Entry 7ANE (electron microscopy, 3.90 A resolution); this record covers chains B and 1 of the 124 polymer chains in the assembly.

# Chain B
Protein: uL4m
From: Leishmania major
UniProtKB: Q4QGU6 (Q4QGU6_LEIMA); residue numbers follow UniProt; this construct covers 2-436
Sequence (435 residues; numbered 2 to 436; the number before each row is that of its first residue):
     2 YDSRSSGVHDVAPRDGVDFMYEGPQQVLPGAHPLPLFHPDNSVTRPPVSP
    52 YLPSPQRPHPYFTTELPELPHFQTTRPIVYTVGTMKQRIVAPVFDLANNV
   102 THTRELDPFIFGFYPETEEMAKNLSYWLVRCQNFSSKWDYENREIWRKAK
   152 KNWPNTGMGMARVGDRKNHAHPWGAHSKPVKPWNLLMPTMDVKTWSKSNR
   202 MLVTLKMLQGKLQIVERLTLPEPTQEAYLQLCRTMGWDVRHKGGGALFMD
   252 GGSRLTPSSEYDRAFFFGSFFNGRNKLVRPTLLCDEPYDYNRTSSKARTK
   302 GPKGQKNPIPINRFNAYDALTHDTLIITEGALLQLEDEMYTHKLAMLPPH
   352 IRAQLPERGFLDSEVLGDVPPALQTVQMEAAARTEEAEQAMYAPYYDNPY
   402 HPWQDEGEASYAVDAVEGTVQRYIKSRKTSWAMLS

# Chain 1
Molecule: Large ribosomal RNA
From: Leishmania major
Sequence (18998 nucleotides; numbered -1268 to 17728 plus 4 insertion-coded residues; 3 numbers in that range are skipped by the numbering (no residue carries them; nothing is unmodelled there); the number before each row is that of its first residue; a row labelled like 857A-857D holds insertion residues (857A, then the next letters in order); numbers below 1 keep their minus sign (U-1268 is residue -1268)):
 -1268 UUUCAAAAAUUGACUAAUUUUGAUAUUGUUUUGGCUCUGGACUAAUUAAU
 -1218 UCUCCUUUAAUUUUAUUAUCUAAAAUUUGCAUACUUACAUAUUAAAGUAG
 -1168 UUAGUUUAGAUAUGAAAAUUAGUUAGAUUUCCAUUUGAAUUAGUUAUGUU
 -1118 AAAUAUAGAAUUAGUUAGGGUUGAUAAUGAAAUCAAUUAAGUUUAUAUAU
 -1068 AAAGUUAGUUAGUCAAUAUGAAUUUUUUUGCAAACAUUUCCGGUUGACUU
 -1018 CAUGUGAUUACACGUACUCCGUUUUGUUUUUAUGUGUCAUGAUUUGCAUU
  -968 GAUUUUUUCGCAACCACACCAUAAAUCUAAUAUACUCAACAGCACCUACC
  -918 AAGAGUUAAAAAUGAAAUUAAAUAAAAAUAAAAAAUAAAAUAAAAAUAAA
  -868 AUAAAAAUAAAUUUAAAAAUAAAAAUAAGUUUAAAAAAUAAAUUAAAAUA
  -818 AAAAAUUAUAAAAUGGAAAUUGAAAAAUAAAUUACAAAUAAAAGAUUAAA
  -768 UUUGAAUUAAUUACAGAAAUUAGACACAACACGCCCGAUCGAUUUCAUGC
  -718 AUACACUUUUACUUCGUUUUCGGUUUACGUUUUGUUGUUUGUAUUGGCUC
  -668 GAUGGAUGAAUAUAAAAAGCUUAAAUACAAAAUUUCCAACAAUUGGAUAA
  -618 GCAAGAGUUAAAAAAUGAAAUUAAAUAAAAAUAAAAAAUAAAAUAAAAUA
  -568 AAAUUAAAAUAAAAUAAAAAAUAAAAAAUUAAAAAUAAAAUUAAAAUAAA
  -518 AAGUUAGAAAAUAAAAAAUUUAAAAAAUAUAAUUUGAAAAAUAAAUUACA
  -468 AAUAAAAGAUUAAAUUUGAAUUAAUUGCAGACACUAGACACACAUUUCCG
  -418 AUCGAUUUCACGUAUACAUUUGUACUUCGUUUUUGGUUUAUGUUUUGUUG
  -368 UUUGCACUGAUCGAGCAAAAUUUUUAUUUUAUAUAUAAUUUAAACUUUUG
  -318 UUGUUGUUUGUUAGUAAGCAAAAAUAUUUAUGUCAUUUUAAUAUUAUUUA
  -268 UGUACUUACUAUUAUUUUGAUAAAUUUUAACUUUAAAUAGCAUAAAAACU
  -218 ACAAUCAAUAAAGCAUAAAAAAAUUUAUUUAUGAUUAUAUUAAUAUAAAA
  -168 UGACCUAAUAUAAUGAAAAUACUUUAGUGUUAAGUUAUUUGUUUUAUUAU
  -118 GAAAUAAGUUGCACUAUUUAUUGAAUUAAUAAAGAAAGAAUAGAAAUAAA
   -68 UAAGUUAUAAUAUCUUUAAUUUAUUUAUAAUUUCUUUGCAUUUGUAUUUA
   -18 GUGUGAGUUUACAUUUAAUUUUAUAUUAUUUUAGUGUUAGUAUAUAUUUA
    32 AAUUUAAUCAAAGUUAUUAUUAAAUAAUAUUGAUUUUGGAUGAAUUUAAU
    82 UUUUAAUUAUAUUUUUGAAUUUUAAUUUUAUUAUUUUGAUUUAAUAUUUU
   132 UAAAAUAUUAUAUAUUUUAGAUUUAAAUUUGUUGUUUUAUAUUUAGUUUA
   182 AUGUUUAUAAAUUGAUAAUUAAUUUGUUUUAUUUUAAAGUUUUUAUGAAC
   232 UGUGAUUUAUAGUUUAUUAUUUUUAGUUUAAUGUUUAAAUAUUUAACUAG
   282 UGAUGGCACAGUUGUUCUAUAUGUACCUAUAAAAAAUAGUAAAAUUAUUU
   332 UAAUUAAAUUAAUAAAUAAUUAUUAAACUAAUUUUAUAUUAAUAUUAUGA
   382 AAAAUUUAAAAAUUAAUUUUUUUUUCUAAUUUUUAUAUAUUGAAGUAAUA
   432 UGUAUUGAAUUGAAUAUUAAAAAUACAAAUUUAAUUUGUAAUUAAUAAAU
   482 AUAUUUUAUUUUAAUAGAUGUUUAAUGUUAAUUAAUUUAUUAUUUUAAUA
   532 UUUAAUAUUUGUUUAUACAAAAGUAACUUUUUUUGAAUAUAAAGAAUUAU
   582 UAUUAUAAAUAUUAUUUUAAAAAUAUAAAAAUAUUGUUAAUAAAAUUAUC
   632 AAGUUUCAAAAGCGUUUAUUAAAUGCGUCGGUCUAAGUAUUAUAUUUAAG
   682 AUUAUUCUUGUAUAUAGAUUUUUAUUUUAAUAAUUCUACAUAAUUAAAAA
   732 UUAACCUCAAAUUAUAUUUAUUAGUAGCAUAGUAAUUUAUUAACUGAUUA
   782 UUAAAGCGUUCCAUAGAAAAUUUUAAAAUUAUAACAAUCUAAAUAAAUAA
   832 UAAAUUAAAAUAAAAAUUUUAAAAAA
857A-857D AAUU
   861 AAAAAAUUAAAAUAGGGCAAGUCCUACUCUCCUUUACAAAGAGAACGUUU
   911 AUAUGUAAUUGUAUGUUUGAUUGGGGCAAUACUAUAUCUAUUUAUAUAGA
   961 AAAAGAACUAUAUUUAUUGAAAUAAUAAAAGGUUCGAGCAGGUUAACAAG
  1011 CAUUAAUACUAAAUGUGUUUCAUCGUCUACUUAUUGCUAAAUUAUAAUUG
  1061 AUUGUUCAUCAAAAAAGCAAUUCGUUAGUUGGGUUAAAAUCGUUGUAAAG
  1111 CAGAUUUGUUUAUAUAUUUAAUUUUUGUAUAUAGUUAAAAAUUAAUAUUA
  1161 GUACGCAAGGAUUCAUUAUUUGUAAUUUAAAUAUAUUAAAUGUUAUUUUA
  1211 UUAAAUAAAAUAAAAUAAGUCAAUUGUUAUUAUUCAUAUUAAUUUUUUUA
  1261 AAAGUUUUUUAAUUUUAUAUUAGUUUAUUUGUUUAAAAAGUAUCUAAUUA
  1311 AUUCAUUAUUUAGGAAUAGUUAAUAAUAAUUUAUAAUUCUGAUUAGAUUU
  1361 GUUUGUUAAUGCUAUUAAAGGGGUGUGGAAAAAGUGUUAAAUUUUUGAUA
  1411 UAUUUAAAUAAUAAAUAAAAUAUAACUUAUUAGUCAGAAAUGGAUGCCAG
  1461 CCGUUGCGGUAAUUUCUAUGCUUUUAAAUAUUAUACAUUUAUUUUAUAAA
  1511 UUUGUUACUAUAUAUUUUUAGUCAAUAAAACUAAUAAUUAUUUUUAUUUG
  1561 UUUUUAAACACCGUUUGGUAUAUGCAAAUAAAAAAUGACAUUAAUUAUUA
  1611 AUUAUAUUAUAUUAUAUUUAUUCAUUUAAGUCAACAAUAUCUAUUUACUG
  1661 UUUUUGACAACAUGAUAAGGAUUAUAAAUGGUAUUGCAAAUUUUAUAAUC
  1711 AAAACUAAUUUAUUAUAUUAAAUUAGCAUGUUUAGAUAAAACAAUAAAUU
  1761 UAGAAGGUAUUGUUGCCCACCAUUCUUUGUAAUAAAGACAACGUGCAGUA
  1811 AUUAAUGUAUUUAUAAAAAUAUAUUUUUUUUUUUUAAAUUUUCGUUGCCU
  1861 UUUUUAUUAUUUAGAAAAUUUAUGAAUUUAUACAAAUCAAUAAUGAAAAU
  1911 UAUAGUAUUAUUAUUUAUGAGGAGAAUUUUCGGAAGGAGGGAUUUUCGGA
  1961 CCAGGAAUGUCCAGAGAGGUUUCGGGCAUCAGCGAUUGAUUUUGGGAGAA
  2011 CGGAGCCGCCGAGUGAAAUUUGCCCAGAGCAGAGUCGGGAGAAGAGUGGA
  2061 UCGACCGAAGAAAAGACCGUUUUUCGGAAGGGGAGCAGGUCCAACCGAUU
  2111 UUUUUGCCAACUUGCACAGGAGGGAGCCAGAAGCGCACUCAAAGUUAGUU
  2161 UUGGGAGAUUUGAAGGGAGAAAUUUCCGAGUUUAUUCAUAUAUUUUUUAG
  2211 UUUGUGUUAGCAAAUUUUGAAAUACAACUUUUUUGCAAAUUGGAAGAAAA
  2261 CCUCCCAAAUGUAGCUUCCCAAUCUUCCUCUCUAAUCCAUUCCCAACGGU
  2311 CUUUCCCCCAUCAUCCUCAGAUGUCUCUUCCCCCCCAAAAAAUCCUAAAA
  2361 AUCCAAGUUCAUCUCGCUCUCUCUCCCCUCAAUUUCCUUAAAAACUCGCU
  2411 UCCUAAACUUAUCCCGAAAACCCCGCUCUUCUUCCCUCUAAAUCUUUAUC
  2461 UCCUCCCCUCCAAAUCUCCCUCAAAUCUCUCCUCUCUUCUCCCGAAACUU
  2511 UAAUCUUUUUAUUUUAUAAAUAAAUUUGGUAUUUAAAAUAUUAUAAUUAA
  2561 AUAUUCUAAAUUAUUUAAUAAUAUUAGAAAUGAAUACUUUAUUAAAAUAA
  2611 UAUUAAUGUGUAAUAUAUUUAAUCAUAUUAGAAUUCCGUUUAAAUUGAAA
  2661 UAUAUUGAAUUGUAAUUAUCAAUACAAUAUAAGUUAUUAAAUAAUAAUUU
  2711 AAUUUUAUAUGUUUUAUAAUUGUAAUUAUUUAGUUUUGAAAGUUUAUAUA
  2761 UAAACAAGAUAUAACCUUUUUAUUUUUUAAUACAAUUUUAAAUGAAAUUU
  2811 AUGAUUUAUUAUUAUUAAAUAUUACUGGCAGACUACAUGAAAAAUAUAAA
  2861 AAGGCAUUUGUAUAGGUUUACUUUUGGACCUCAACAUCCUGCAGCUCAUG
  2911 GCGUUUUAUGUUGUUUAUUAUAUCUUUCUGGAGAAUAUAUAGUUUAUAUU
  2961 GAUGUAAUAAUUGGUUAUUUGCAUCGUGGUACAGAAAAGUUAUGUGAAUA
  3011 UAAAACUGUAGAACAGUGUUUACCGAUGAAGACUGGAUUAUGUGAGUGUC
  3061 GUUUGCAACGAGCAUUUACUGUCAUUGUGUUUUGAGUAUAUGUUGAGGUG
  3111 UUGUCUUGCUAUUCGCUGUGCAUUUAUGCGUUUAUUAAUGUGUGAGUUUA
  3161 CGCGUUGUUUCAAUGGACUUCUUUGUUGCUCUUGUAUGGUUAUGGAUAUA
  3211 GGAUCAUUGUCGCCAAUGCUUUGAUCGUUUGAAGAACGUGAUAAGUUGAU
  3261 GACUUUUUUUGAUUUGUGUUGUGGUUGUAGAAUGCAUUUAGCAUUUAUGU
  3311 GCUUAUUAGGUUUACUUGAUGAUUUUGUAUUUGGGUUUAUAGAUUUUUUA
  3361 UUGAUGUUGUGUAUAUCAUGUUUAUUUGUUUUAGAUUUAUAUGAUUUGCU
  3411 UUUUAUUGGAAAUAGACUUUUAUAUUUGCGUUUGCGCGGGUUAGCAUUUU
  3461 UUGAUGUUUUUGAUUUAUGUUUUAAUAGUAUAAGUGGUUGUUUGUCUAGA
  3511 UCGUUGGGUAUGGUAUGAGAUGUUAGAUUAUAUAGUUGUUACGAAUUAUA
  3561 UUUUAUGUUAGUUUUUGAUUAUUGUUUUUGUUAUUUAGGUGAUGCAUUUG
  3611 AUAGACUUUUUUUGCGACUUUUUGAUAUGCGUAUGAGUAUACUUCUAUGU
  3661 AAACAAUGCUUUUUUGUAGGUUUUUUUGUCUUUGGAUUUGUGUGUUUAUU
  3711 UGAUUAUAUGUAUGUUGAUGUAACUAUAGAAACUAUAAUUAGUUUAUUUU
  3761 AUAGUUUAUGAUGUUGCAUAUUACCAGGAUGUUCAUUUGCUAAUGUUGAA
  3811 CAUCCUAAAGGCGAAUACAGUAUUUUUUUAUGUUUUUUAUAUGGAUUUAU
  3861 AUCACGUUUACGUAUACGUUGUGCAGAUUUUGUGCAUAUUUGUUUAUUAG
  3911 AUGUGAUGAUGCGAGGGUUUAUGUUGCACGACUUAGUAGCAGUUAUUGGU
  3961 AAUGUUGAUGUUGUUUUUGGUUCUGUAGAUCGAUAAGCUAUUUAUUUAUA
  4011 UACAAAAAUGAAAGAUGAAUCUAAAAAUUGGUGCGGAGGGGUUUGAUUUU
  4061 UGUUGGGGUUCUGUCUUACCUGCUAUUUGUAUAGUUUAUUUAACUUUUUG
  4111 UUUAUGUGGAUUAUUUUGUAUUAUGUUUGGUAGUUUUGUUUUUAUUGAUU
  4161 AUUGUUUUAUUUGUUUUUUUUCUUGUCUUGUAUUUUGUUUAGUAUGCUUG
  4211 UUGUGCGAUUUAUUUGUAGAUUCAUUACGGGGUUUGUUUGAUGUUUGUUG
  4261 UUUUAUACGUUGUAUUCAAUAUUGUUUUGUAUGGUUUAUAAUUAGUGAAU
  4311 UACUUCUUUUUUUAUCUUUAUUUUAUGUAGUUUUCAGUUUAGUUUUAUUU
  4361 GUGAGUGUUGAAUUUGCAUUUGUAUUUGUUAUGCCUAUUAUGUUUAGUUG
  4411 UUUAAUUUGUGAUUUUGGUUUUGUAUUUUAUUGAUAUUUUAUUGAUAUUU
  4461 UUAAUUUAUUAAUUAAUACAUUUUUAUUAUUUGUAAGUGGUUUAUUUGUU
  4511 AAUUUUGUUUUAUUUUUAUUUUGAUUUCGUUUUUUUUUAUGUGUUUUAUU
  4561 UAUGUUAUGAGUCGGUAUAUUAUUUGGCUUUUUGUUUAUGUGAAAUCAAG
  4611 UUUGAGAGUUUUCAUUAUUAUUUGUGACUUGUAGUUGUGGCGUAUUUGGA
  4661 UCAAUACUUUUUUUAAUCGAUUUAUUGCAUUUUAGUCAUGUCUUUUUAGG
  4711 UAUAUUUUUGUUAUUUUUAUGUUUUAGUCGUUGUUUUAAUUUUUUAUGUA
  4761 UGGAUACACGUUUUGUAUUUCUAUAUGUAGUGUGCCUAUAUUGGCAUUUU
  4811 GUUGAUUGCGUUUGAUUUUUUUUAUUACGAUUUGUAUAUUUUGAUGUUUU
  4861 AAGUGUGGUUUACUUAUAUGCAUAAAGGCUCAAUUUUGAAUUUUUAAAUU
  4911 UUAUUCUAAAAAGCGGAGAGGAAAGAAAAGGCUUUUAACUUCAGGUUGUU
  4961 UAUUGCGUAUUUAUGGUGUGGGUUUUAGUUUAGGUUUUUUUAUUUGUAUG
  5011 CAGAUAAUUUGUGGUGUGUGUUUAGCAUGAUUAUUUUUUAGUUGUUUUAU
  5061 AUGUACUAAUUGAUAUUUUGUUUUAUUUUUGUGAGAUUUUGAUUUGGGAU
  5111 UUGUAAUACGAAGCACACAUAUUUGUUUUACAUCGUUGUUAUUUUUUCUU
  5161 CUUUAUGUUCAUAUAUUUAAGUGUAUAGUAUUAAUAAUUUUAUUUGAUAC
  5211 ACAUAUUUUAGUAUGGGUGGUAGGUUUUGUGAUAUAUAUAUUUAUAGUAA
  5261 UAAUAGGUUUUAUUGGCUAUGUUUUACCAUGUACAAUGAUGUCGUAUUGG
  5311 GGUUUAACAGUGUUCAGUAACAUUUUAGCAACUGUCCCAGUUAUUGGUAC
  5361 UUGACUUUGUUAUUGAAUAUGAGGUAGUGAGUAUAUUAAUGAUUUUACAU
  5411 UGUUAAAAUUACAUGUGUUGCAUGUGCUAUUACCUUUUGUAUUAAUACUU
  5461 GUAAUAUUUAUGCAUUUGUUUUGUUUACAUUAUUUUAUGAGUUCAGAUGG
  5511 UUUUUGUGAUCGAUUUGCAUUUUAUUGCGAACGUUUAUGUUUUUGUAUGU
  5561 GAUUUUAUUUACGAGAUAUGUUUUUGGCUUUUUUGAUAUUAUUUUUUGUA
  5611 AUUUAUUUUAUUUUUAUAAAUUGAUAUUUUGUUUUUCAUGAAGAAUCUUG
  5661 AGUUAUAGUUGAUACAUUAAAAACAUCUGAUAAGAUUCUUCCUGAGUGAU
  5711 UUUUUUUAUUUUUAUUUGGUUUUUUAAAAGCUGUACCAGAUAAAUUUACU
  5761 GGUUUAUUAUUAAUGGUUAUUUUAUUAUUUUCCUUAUUUUUGUUUAUAUU
  5811 AAAUUGCAUAUUAUGAUUUGUUUAUUGUAGAAGUUCAUUGUUGUGAUUUA
  5861 CAUAUUCAUUAGUUUUAUUUUAUAGUAUAUUUAUGAGUGGUUUUUUAGCA
  5911 CUGUAUGUUAUAUUAGCAUAUCCUAUAUGAAUGGAAUUACAAUUUUGAGU
  5961 GUUGCUUUUGUUUAUGUUAGUUGUAUGUAGAUUAGAUUAAAAAUUUAUAU
  6011 AUUUUUUAUUAAGCGUUAAUAUAUUAAAUUUUAUUUAGAAUAGUAUUAAU
  6061 AAUCAAAGGGUUGGAAGAAAUUUGCGAAAGAAAGGGAUCUUAGAAAGGAA
  6111 AUUUUAGUUUAAGACCGAGAAGGGGAGAAGGGAGAGAGAGAUUCGUGUUA
  6161 UUUAAUUUUUAUGGAUUAAUUGCGUAUUACUGUAUAACAUAUUUAAAUGU
  6211 CUAUAUUUUAUUUUGUAUUGUAUUUAUGUAUUAUAUGGCUUUUUUAUUUU
  6261 GUUUUUGCAUUUUAUUAGAUUUUAUAUUAUUUGGAAGUCUUUUAGUAGGA
  6311 GAUGCGUUUAUGGAUGUUUUUUUUUUACGUUAUCUAUUAUGCUUUUUGGA
  6361 GUGUUUUUCAUUAUUAUGUAGAUGUAUAUCUACUUUUUUACGAAUGUUUU
  6411 GUAAUCUUUUGUCUUCGCAUUUUUUGAUGCUUAUGUUUUGUGAUUUUGUA
  6461 UAUUUUUUUAUUGUAUUUCUAUUAUUUUUUUUAAUGUGUGAUAUUAUUUA
  6511 UUUUAUGAUAUUUUCAUUCGCCAUGCUAUUUUGCAUAAUAUUUUAUUUAU
  6561 UUUUAUAUGCAUUAGAUAUGUUUUGCGCAUUAUUACAAAUAUUUAUAUUU
  6611 UGUAAUAUGAUAAUGCAAUUAAUCAUGGAUUUUUUAUUGUUAUUAAUUUU
  6661 UCAUUAAUUUAUAGAAUUAAAUCGAAUAAGUUAAUUAUAUCAAAAAAUAG
  6711 UAUAAAUAUACUACAACUUAAUAUAAAAAAUAGGUUUGAAAAUCGCACAG
  6761 UAUGUAAUCGUACAACUCAGAAUCCUAUAAAUUGAUAAGAAAAUAUAAAG
  6811 AUGUUAAUUAUUAGUCUAAAAUAAAAAAUAUAAAUAAUAACCAACCAUAU
  6861 UAUUGAAAAGAAAAUAAUACAAAUUCCCAUAUAACUUAAGUGAAGUAGUA
  6911 AACAAAAUACUUUUAAAAAAAAACCAAAUACUAUUGGAAUAGCACCAAUA
  6961 CAUAAAAAAAUACUUGCUAAUAAUACACUAAUUAAUAAAUUAUUAAAAAA
  7011 GCUAAAAAAAAUAAAGUUAAUUAAAAAAUAAUUUUCAUUAUAUUUAAUAU
  7061 CGAACAUAUUAUAUACUAUAAAAAAAUAAUAUAAAAUUAUUAAUAUAAUC
  7111 AGACUUAAUGAGUAAAUUAAAUGAAAAUUUAGAUACAUAUAAAAGAUGUA
  7161 AUUUUUAUUAGAAAUAAAUAUUAAAAAUAAAAAACUAAAAUUAUUAACGC
  7211 UAAGUACAAAUAAAAGACUUACAAUUGCAAAACUAUUUAAUCCAAUUAAC
  7261 ACGCAUGUAAUGCAUUGUAUUAUAAUAAGUUUUAUAAAUAUUAUAUAAAA
  7311 GUAAAUAAAGCAAAUAAGCAAAAUAAUAAGUAUAAAGCAAAAUAAGACAU
  7361 AAAAUGUUAGCAUGUAGAUAAAUAUAAACACUCCAAGCCGAAUGUAUAAU
  7411 UGUUCUAAAAAUAAAAUCAAUAUUGCAAUAUAUAAUUUAAAUAAUAUAAG
  7461 UAAUAUAUAAAAUAAGCAUAAUAUACCUAAUCAUUCUUCAUCAAAUAUUA
  7511 GAAAACAAAAAUCACAGAGAUAAAAACAGUAAUUUAGUAACAUAUAAUAU
  7561 AGCAAGACAAAUAAUAAUAUAAAGUUUAUUAAAUUUAUCAUAUAAUAAUA
  7611 UCAUAAUAUUAGUAUUUUAUAACCGAAUCUACUUGAUAUUAAUAUAAGAA
  7661 AAAGUAAUAAGCUAAAUAAUUCAAAUAGUAUUGAAAUAAAAAGUAUAUGU
  7711 AUUACAUUUAAAAACAUAAAAAUUAUUAUAUAUUGUAUAAUUAUUAUCAU
  7761 GAAUACGAAUCUAGUAUCAAAGUUUAAAAAACAAAAAAGAAAAAAAAAGC
  7811 AAAAUAAAAAAAGUAGUAAAAAGAUAAAGCAUAUAUAUGAGUCUAAAAUU
  7861 GUUAGUAUUAUUAUGUUAAUAAUUACAAUUCAUAUUAAAUCAAAUGAUAA
  7911 AUAAAAAAGUGAAUUAUAAUCACAUAAGAUAAUAAAACUAUAAAGUAAUA
  7961 AAAAUAAUAUUAUAUGUAUUAAGUAUAGAAACAGAAGGAUUUCGAAAGGA
  8011 GAGGACAGUUUAAGGAUUUUGAGGAGAAAUUUCGAGGGGAAAGGGGGGAA
  8061 CCAGAAGAACAUAGAAGUCAGUUUUCGAUAUUAAAAUAAUAUAGCAAUUA
  8111 UUUUUGUAGUGAACAGUCAAAUAAAAGUAAGAACGCACAUGUAGAAUAAA
  8161 AAAAUAAGUAUAAAUGCUUGCGCUGUUGUAAUUUUUAGUCUAUAACCAAU
  8211 UACCCUUGGAUAAAAAAACCCAAUAAUUAAGAUAAUUAUAGCUUUAAAAC
  8261 AUAUAAAUAAGCCCCCAAAACAGAGACUGGCUAAUAAUAAUGUUGUCAGU
  8311 AACACAUGAUUUAUUUCAAGAACGGAAUAUAAUAUAAAAAAGAAUCCUGA
  8361 UAGUUCUGUAAUCAACCCAGCGACUAAUUCACUUUCACAUUCCAUAUAGU
  8411 CGAAUGGUAGUUUUAAUCCGUCUAGAAGCAUACUUAUUCAAAAUAUACAU
  8461 ACAAAUAAGAUGCCGGCAAUAUAAAAGUUUGUAAUAUAAAUCUGCCCAAC
  8511 ACAAAUGUCUUUAAUGCAAAAAAAGCUAAAGUAGUCUAACGAAUAUACAG
  8561 UUGUGUAUAAUAAAAAUAAGCCACUUUCAGAAAUAAUACUAAAAAACAUA
  8611 GUGCGCAUUGCAGAAAGAUAUACAAAGCAACUAGAGAAUAAAAAGCAACC
  8661 UACAAAAAAUGUGCUAAACAUAUUACUGAAAACAUGUACGCACAUCAUUA
  8711 UUGUAAUAGUGAAUCCUGUGUCUAAUAACAGUAUAAAACCUAUAGGAAAA
  8761 UAAAACCAACCAAUAAAAAUGCAGCAUGUAGUAAUUAACAUUGCACCUAU
  8811 UAAGUAAAUGAUUUCAAAACUAAUUACAAAAAUGAUAAAUUUAAUAAAAA
  8861 GUUUUAUUCCGUCAGUUAUUGGUGUUAAAAUUCCAAAAAAACAAAGGGCC
  8911 GGACCUAUUCGUAUUUGAACUAAAGCUAAAAUUCUUCUUUCACAAAGACU
  8961 UACAAAGCCGGUCAAGACAAGAACAACUAAAAUGUCAAUAAUAAUAAUGA
  9011 UAAUAAUAUCUAUAUUUAACAUUUUUAAUUAUGGCUUUUAUUUUAUCAUU
  9061 UUGAAUGAUUUUUUUACUGGAUUCUGUAAUUGUUUUAUUAUCUUUUGUGU
  9111 GUUUUGUAUGUAUAUGGAUAUGCGCUUUAUUAUUUUCAGCAUGUUUAUUA
  9161 GUGUCGAAAUUAAAUAAUGUUUAUUGUACUUGGGAUUUCACGGCAUCUAA
  9211 GUUUAUUGAUGUGUAUUGAUUCAUUAUUGGAGGUAUGUUUUCAUUAGGAC
  9261 UUUUACUUAGGUUAUGUUUGUUAUUAUAUUUUGGUCAUUUAAAUUUUGUU
  9311 AGUUUUGAUUUAUGCAAAGUUGUUGGAUUUCAAUGGUAUUGAGUCUAUUU
  9361 UAUUUUUGGAGAAACAACAAUAUUUAGUAAUUUAAUUUUGGAAAGUGAUU
  9411 AUAUGAUUGGUGAUUUACGUUUAUUACAGUGUAAUCAUGUUUUAACUUUA
  9461 UUAAGUUUAGUUAUAUAUAAAUUAUGAUUAUCUGCUGUUGAUGUUAUACA
  9511 UUCAUUUGCAAUUUCAAGUUUAGGUAUUAAAGUAGAGAACCUGGUCGUUG
  9561 UAAUGAAAUAGUUUUAUUUUCAUCAAAUAAUGCUACAGUGUAUGGGCAAU
  9611 GUAGUGAACUUUGUGGUGUAUUACAUGGAUUUAUGCCAAUAGUGAUUUGU
  9661 UUUAUAUAGGUAUAUAAUCUAUAUCAUAAUAUUAGGGGAAAGAAGGACUG
  9711 AGUCGAAUAUUUGAUUUAUUAUGUAUUAGGAGUUAUGAUUUUAUAUUAUG
  9761 AUGAUUUGAUUUAGACUUUAUUUUAUAUGAUUUCGUUUUUGAUUUUGUAG
  9811 UGUGUAUAACUUUUAUUUUUGUGUUUGUCUUAGGUUUUUUUCUUAGAAUA
  9861 UUUUUUAGUUUUGUAUUUGUGUUAUUAUUUAUAGUUUUUUUUGGUUUAUU
  9911 UAUGCUUACGUUUAUGUAUAUAGGUUAUUUUAUAUAUUAUAUUUAUAUAU
  9961 UAUAUAAUUUUAUAUGUUAUUUUUUUUGUUUUAGUAUUUCGUAUUUAUUA
 10011 UAUUAUAUUGAGUUUUUUACAUAUUUAUUAUGUUUUAUAUUUAUAGAUUU
 10061 UAUAUCGUUUUCUAUCCAUUUAAUUUCUUAUUUUGGCAUUAUUUAUAUAU
 10111 UUAAUGUUAUAUUUUGUUCGUAUUUAUUUUGUCUAUUUUAUUUUAUAAUU
 10161 UGUUUUAUAUUUUGUUUUAUAUUUUUUGUUAUUCGAUGUUUAUUUAUAAU
 10211 AGUUUAUGAUUUUUUGUUUUUUAAUUUUGAUAUAUAUUUAUCAUUUUUAA
 10261 UGUGUGAUAUGUUGUAUAUCGAUUAUAUAUGUUUUUUAUUGAUAUAUUUU
 10311 GGUUUUAUAUUUUCAUUUAUAUUAGGCUUUUUUUGUUUUAUAUUUGUUUU
 10361 AAAUUAUGUUUUUUUAGUAUUAUUUUUUGUCUUGGCGUUAUUUUUUGGGU
 10411 UUUUAUUUUUAUCAUAUGGUAUUUUUAUAUUUUUUAUUUAUUAUUUUUUU
 10461 UGAUUAUUCGUUAUAUAUAGUCGUACAUGUUUUACAUUAGUGCAAUCGGU
 10511 AAUUAUAUUUUUUAAAUUUUUAUACUUUGAUGUUUUUUUUAUAUUUAUAU
 10561 UUUUAUUGAUAUUGUUUAUUAUUUGUUUUUUUGGUUUCUUUUUAAAAGAU
 10611 UUUUUAUUUUUGAAUUUUUUUUUUGAUAUGUUUAUUGUAUUAAUAAGUUA
 10661 UGAUGUGAAUAAUUAUUGUGCAUUUUAUAAUCAUUAUCAACAGUUUUGUG
 10711 UUACUCAAUUAUUGUCUAUUUAUAUGUAAAAAAAUAAAAAUAAAGAUUGU
 10761 CAAAAAUAUAUAAAAAAAACAAAGCAGAAACACAAUAUUAAAAACAGGUA
 10811 GUCUAAAACUAUAUGCGCAAAGUCAACUAGUAAUAAAUAUAAAACCAUUA
 10861 CACAAGGUAUUCAGGUUGAGAAGUAGAAAAAGCAGUAUAGGCUGAAUACG
 10911 AAUAGAUUAACAAAGAAUAAACAAUAGUCUCAAAAUAAAAACACACAGAA
 10961 CAGUGCGCAUAAAAACAAAAUUAAGCUUGCUAAUAAUAGCAUUCCGUAGA
 11011 GCAUGAAUGAACUUCAAAAUAAAAAUGACACAGGAUAGUCAGAUAUUCUA
 11061 CGAGGAAAUGCAUACAUACCUAAACUAUGCAUUGGGAAAAAAACCAUAUU
 11111 AGAUCCUAUAAAAAGCGUACUAAUAAAGUAAAACAUUCAGAAUAAAUAUA
 11161 AUUCUAUAGGUAGUCAUUUUGCAAGAAAGUGAAUAAAUCCUGCAAGAAAU
 11211 CCAACAACAGCACCUAAAGAUAAAACGUAGUGAAAGUGACCGACUACAAA
 11261 GUAUGUGUCAUGUAACAUGAUGUCUAUACCAACAUUCGCCAAAAAAAGCC
 11311 CUGUUACAGCACCAGACAAAAACAUAAAAAUAAACAUUAUAACAAAAUAU
 11361 AUCUCAAAUGUAAUUAUAAUAUCUGUAUAAAUAAAACUAUAGAUCCAAUU
 11411 GAAUAGCUUGACACAUGUGGGUAGGCCAAUCAAAAUAGAUACUCCACCAA
 11461 AAUAUGCUCUAGAAUCAACAUCCAUCCCUACAACAAACAUGUGAUGCGCU
 11511 CACACAAACAUACCUAAGAUCGCAAUUAAUAUCAUUGAAUAUAUCAUUGC
 11561 AACCGCACUGAACACACAGCGAAAUCCGACUAUUUCAAUAAUAGUAGAGA
 11611 UAAGACCAAAUACAGGUAAUAAUAUUAUAUAAACUUCAGGAUGACCAAAA
 11661 AAUCAAAACAGGUGUUGAAAUAGAAUCAAGUCACCACCACCAACAACAUC
 11711 AUAAAAUGAAGUAUUAAAGUUUCUGUCACAUAAAAUCAAGGUCACACCUC
 11761 CCGCUAAUACUGGUAAAGUUAUUAUUAACAAAAUAGCAGUUAUAAGCGCA
 11811 GCUCAAAUAAAUAGCGAUCACGAUAAAAAACUAAAGAAUUUUCUACGACA
 11861 GCAAAAUACAGUACCAAGUAAAUUUAUAGAGUUUAAAAUACUUGAUACAC
 11911 CUAAUAGAUGAACCGCAAACAUAACAAAGUCACAAGCCAAACUUGAAUGA
 11961 AAGUCUAUACAUAUUAAAGUAGGAUAUAGCGUCCAACCCACACCCAUACC
 12011 UUCCUCAGUCAAAAAACCGCUUACAACACAGCCAAAUCCGGCCAAGUACA
 12061 UUCAAAAACUCAUGUUGUUUAAACGUGGAAAAACCAUAUCGGGAAAACCU
 12111 GCCAUAACAGGAAUAAAGUAGUUCACAAGACCUCCCAUCAUAACAGGCAU
 12161 UAUAAACGCAAAAACCAUUAUCAAUCCAUGCGAGGUAAUUAAAACGUUAU
 12211 AAAACUGGUAAUCUCCAAACAAAACACCACAUCCUAUAAUAGAAAGUUCA
 12261 AGUCUAAUAAAUAGUGAAUAAACAUAUCCAACGAAUCCUGAUAGGAUUGC
 12311 AACUAAGAGAUAACACAAACCAAUCAUUUUAUGCGAAACACUUAAACACA
 12361 CCAAACAAAGUCAAAACAUUUUCAAUAUAAAAAAUUUAAAUUUAAUUUGU
 12411 UUGAUUUUAUAUAUAGUAAUAAUCCAAUCAAUUUUCGCUCUCGCCUUUCU
 12461 CCCACCCCCUUCUGCUUUCUUCCCUCCAACCUCUCUUCUUCCCCUCCCUA
 12511 CCUUUCUUCCCCUUCUAUUUCAGUUCCUUCUCCCCCUCCCUCCUAAUCCC
 12561 UGCUCUUCCAAAGUCUCUCUUUCUUCCCCUAAAGUCUUUCCCUGCUUUCU
 12611 AAUUUACUGAUUAAAAUAGUAUACGUGCUUGGUUAAUGUGUAUUGACUUC
 12661 AGUCAAAAUAUAAAAGUAGAGCUAGAUUAAAGUAACUAAAUAAUAAAAUU
 12711 UAAUAGAUGUUUAAGUUUAUAUUGAUUACUUUGAUUUUUUUGUUAUUAUU
 12761 UUUAAUAGUCAUAUUUAUAUUUAUUAAUUAUAGUUUUUGUUUAGCAUUGC
 12811 AAUUAAAUUAUGUUUAUAUAAAUAUAUAUCUAAAUUAUAUUAGUCUAUGA
 12861 UUUAUUUUUUUCAUGGGAGUUAUUGUAUAUUUUCUUGUUUUUCUUUUGUC
 12911 ACGUAAGUUAGUGUCUUACACAAAAUAUUUUUAUGUUUUAUGCUCGUAUU
 12961 UAUUUAUAUUUUUUGAUGUUGUAUUUAUAAUUUUAAUAGAUGACUUUAUG
 13011 UGUUUUAUGAUUUUAUUUGAAAGUUUAUUUUUUCCAAUUUGUUUUGUAAG
 13061 UUUAUUUUUUAAUUUUAAUAAUAGAUUUAUAUUUGCUAUAUUUUAUUUGG
 13111 UAGUAUUUAGUUCCUUAAGCUCAAUAAUGUGUAUUAUGAUUUGUAUAUUA
 13161 AUUAUUUUUCAUUUUAAUGUUUUGAGUCUGCAUAGUUUUGUUGAUGUGUG
 13211 UAUUUUUGAUAGUUUAUACUUAGGUAUGUAUAUAUGAGUGUUAUUAUUUA
 13261 UAAUGUUUGCUAUUAAGUAUCCAAUCUGACCAAUGCAUGUAUGAUUACCA
 13311 GAAAUGCAUGUAGAAGUCAAUACUGAAUUAAGUGUGUUGUUAGCAAGUGU
 13361 UGUGUUAAAAAUAGGUUUUUUCGGUCUUUAUAAAUUUUUAUUUUUGAGUU
 13411 UUAAUCAACUUUCGUUAUGGUUUUUAGGUUUUGUGGAUUGUUUAGUGAUG
 13461 UUAGGUUUGACAUUUUUGGCUAUUACGUUAUUAUUUUUGAGUGAUUAUAA
 13511 AAAAAUAAUCGCAAAUUGGUCUGUUAUACAUACGGGUAUAGCCUUAAUUU
 13561 UAUUGUGACAUAACGAUAUAUUGUUUUUAGGUUUAUUGAUUUUUUGUAAU
 13611 UUAUCACAUAUAAUAAGUUCUGCAUUAAUGUUUAUAAUGGUCGGAUAUAU
 13661 GUAUGAUAAUUAUGGUAUUCGAAUAUUUUUAUUAUUGGUGUCUUUUUUUG
 13711 GUAUUAGUUUGUGGAGUUCAUUAUUUUUAGGGAUUUUUUUAUUUAAUAUA
 13761 GAUUUCCCAUUUAUGCUGUUAUUUUAUGUUGAUAUAUUUUUAUUGUAUGG
 13811 GCUAAUUUCAUUAUCAUUUGUAUAUAUUUGUUGUUUUUACAUAAUAAUAU
 13861 UAGCAAUAUUUCUAUCAUCGAUAUAUAUAUAUAUAUGCUUAAGUUUUUAU
 13911 UCUUUUAUAUGAGUAGAUAAAUACUUACGUUUAGAUUUAACAAUAAAUGA
 13961 UAUUUAUCUAUAUUUUGUUAUAAGCGUGAUGGUUAUUUUUCUAUUUUAUU
 14011 UAAUUUAUUUGUUAUUUUAAUUAAUUUUAUUACACUAUUUUUUUUUCCGU
 14061 CCAGAUCUUUUAACAAAUCCCAUUCUCCCCCCUUUUCCUUCCCCCCUUUU
 14111 UUAAAACCUUAAAAGUCCCCUUCUGCGAACUUCUUAUGUCUCGUGUUCUG
 14161 UCUCCCCUGUCUCCCGCUCUGCCCUCUUUCCCUCUUUUCCAAACUAAUCC
 14211 UAUUGACCUUUAAUCUAAAGUUAAAAACGUGAAUUUUUGAGUGAGUUGCU
 14261 UUUUGUUAUUUUAGGGAAAAGCCACGAACCAAGCUCCGGAACCGACGGAA
 14311 UUGCAAAGAAGAAAAGAAAUUUUGUAUGCUUUUGGGGAUCCUAGUUGAAG
 14361 GAAUUUUGGGGGGAGAGCCAGGAGAAAGAUUUCACGGAAUUUGUUUUCGU
 14411 AAGCUAAAUUAUAAAUUUUAAUAUUAUAAGUAUUUAAUAUUCGACUUUAU
 14461 UUUUAUAUUCAGAAUUAAAAAUGUUUAUGUUUUUUUUUAUGUUUUUUUUC
 14511 AUGUUUGGAUUUGUUUGUGGUAUAUUUUUUGUUGGAAGGCAUAUGUUAAG
 14561 UUUUUGAUUAUCAAUAGUUUUAUGUGUUUUUUUAGUUUUAUCUGUACUAU
 14611 UUAGUUGUUUUUGUCUUAGUGUAUGUAUAUAUGGGUACUGCUUUUAUGAU
 14661 UUUUGUUUAAUUUUAAUUUUAGACUUUUGUUUUGUUUGAUUAACUUUUUA
 14711 UUGUAAUGGUUUUUAUAUAUUUAUUUUAUAUUUAAUUGAUAUUGUGUUUU
 14761 GUUUUAUAGUUUUUUAUGCAUUCUAUUAUAUGUAUUUUGAUGUAAUGUUA
 14811 GCCCGUUUUUUCCAUAUAUUUUGAUGAUUUGUUUUGUGUAUGAAUUUUUU
 14861 UAUAUUGUCGUAUGACUUUUUAACAGCUUAUUGUGGUUGAGAGUUGUUAG
 14911 GUUUAUUUUCAUUUUUUUUGAUAUCAUAUUUUUGAUAUAGAUUUUAUGCG
 14961 UUAAAAUUUGCUUUUAAAGCUUUUUUCAUAAGUAAAAUAGGCGAUGUUUU
 15011 GCUAUUAUUAGCAUUUACAAUAUCAUUUUUAAUAAAUGGCUAUUGUGUGA
 15061 UUACAUUUUAUUUUUUAUCGUUUUUAUGUGUGGAUUAUGUUUUAUUAUUG
 15111 UUUAUAAUAAUUUUAUUAUUAUUGUGUGGUUUUACUAAGUCUACUCAAUU
 15161 UGGUUUACAUAUUUGACUGCCAGAUGCAAUGGAAGGACCAAUCCCAGUGU
 15211 CUGCACUAAUUCAUGCUGCAACAUUAGUUGUAUGUGGUAUUAUAUUGGUU
 15261 AGUUUUAUUUUUUGAUGUUUUGAUUUUUGAUUUUGUUAUUUUUAUGGAUU
 15311 GCUUGGUUGAGCUAGUUUGAUUUUAGUAAUGAUGAGUUUAUGUGUUUUUU
 15361 AUAAUUUUGAUGUAAAAAGGUAUGUUGCAUUUAGUACUAUAUGCCAAAUA
 15411 AGUUUUUCUAUGUUUUGUUGUUUAUGUCUAGAUCUAUAUGUAGGUUGUUU
 15461 AAUUUUUUGUUAUCAUAUGUUUUAUAAAGCAACUUUAUUUAUUGUGCUAG
 15511 GUGUUUGAAUUCAUUUUUUUUUUGGAUUGCAGGAUAUACGUUGUUAUUUU
 15561 UUUACAUAUUUUUGUGGUUGUAUUUUAGCACGUAUGUUAUUGAUAUUUGC
 15611 UUUGUUAAACUCAUGUUCAUUAUGAUUUUUGUGUGGAUUUUAUUGUAAAG
 15661 AUCUUCUUUUAUGUAUGUUAAUGUUAACAUCAUUUUUUUUUAUAUUAGAG
 15711 UUUUUGUGUGUGUGUAUAUUUUUUAUAUUUUUUACUGUGUUAUAUAAUUA
 15761 UUUUUUGUUAUUUUUUUUGUGUUUUGUAUUUAAAUGCUUUUGUUUAAUUG
 15811 AUACACUUUUUUUAAUUUUUGAUUUUGAAUGCUGUCUUGUAUAUUGUACA
 15861 UUUUGUUUAUAUAUGUGUUUUAUACUAAUUUUUUUUGUUUUAGAUUUUUU
 15911 AUAUGUUUUUAUUUUUUCAAGUUAUUGCUUAUUUUGAUCUUUUUAUUUAU
 15961 AUUAUAUGUCUUUUUUUGAUAUUGCGAUAUUUACUAUAUUUGUAAUGAUU
 16011 UCAUUAAGUUUUGUAUAUUAUGGUUGUAUUAUAUUUUAUUUUUUUAAUAU
 16061 UGAUUGUAUUAUGUUUUUUUGACGAAUAUUUUUGUUUAUAACUGUCGGAU
 16111 UUUUAUUUUUUAUAUUUUCGGUAUGAUAUUUUAUUUGUUUUUAUAUAUAU
 16161 AUAUUUAUGUUUGUGUGAAAUAUUGUUAUAUAUUUUAGAUAUAAUUUAAA
 16211 GUAUUGUUUAUUUUUUUGUAUGUUAUUUAUAAUAUACAUUUAGUAGAGCU
 16261 AUGCAAAUUUAAUUUUGAAUUAAAUUCAGUCUAUCAGAGUAUAUUUUAUU
 16311 UAGAAAUUUAUAUUAUCUUUUAACUCCAAGUUUUUUAAGUAGUGUUUUGC
 16361 UAUUUUUUGUUAGAAUAUUAAUUGUAAAAUACAUAAUUUAUCUAAAUAAU
 16411 UAAUUAAUGAAAAGUAACUAAGACAAAAAAUGGUAUAAAAAGUAAAAUAA
 16461 GUAUUAUAGAUAAUAGUUAAUUUUUAAUUUUAUUAUGCAAGCACAACGAA
 16511 UUUAUUUUUAGUAAUAAUACGCCAAUAUGUUAUAUUUCCUGCCCAAUGAU
 16561 UGUAUGAACAAUUUUUGUAUGAUAAAUAAGUCGCCCACACCACGAAAUAA
 16611 CAAAUUUUUGCACGCCACAACAAAUUUAUGAACGAGUUUCUGUAUGCCAC
 16661 AACAAAUUUAUGAACGAGUUUCUGUAUGCCACAACAAAUUUAUGAACGAG
 16711 UUUCUGUAUGCCACAACAAAUUUAUGAACGAGUUUUUGUAUGCCACAACA
 16761 AAUUUAUGAACUCUGUAUGCCACAACAAAUUUAUGAACGAAUUUCUGUAU
 16811 GCCACAACAAAUUUAUGAACGAGUUUCUGUAUGCCACAACAAAUUUAUGA
 16861 ACGAGUUUCUGUAUGCCACAACAAAUUUAUGAACAAGUUUCUGUAUGACA
 16911 CAACAAAUUUAUGAACGAGUUUCUGUAUGACACAACAAAUUUAUGAACUC
 16961 UGUAUGCCACAACAAAUUUAUGAACGAGUUUCUGUAUGCCACAACAAAUU
 17011 UAUGAACGAGUUUCUGUAUGCCACAACAAAUUUAUGAACGAGUUUCUGUA
 17061 UGCCACAACAAAUUUAUGAACGAGUUUCUGUAUGCCACAACAAAUUUAUG
 17111 AACUCUGUAUGCCACAACAAAUUUAUGAACGAAUUUCUGUAUGCCACAAC
 17161 AAAUUUAUGAACGAGUUUUUGUAUGCCACAACAAAUUUAUGAACAAGUUU
 17211 CUGUAUGACACAACAAAUUUAUGAACGAGUUUCUGUAUGCCACGAACAAA
 17261 UUUAUGAACGAGUUUCUGUAUGACACAACAAAUUUAUGAACGAGUUUCUG
 17311 UAUGACACAACAAAUUUAUGAACGAGUUUCUGUAUGACACAACAAAUUUA
 17361 UGAAUGAGUUUCUGUAUGACACAACAAAUUUAUGAACGAGUUUCUGUAUG
 17411 CCACGAUAAACAUAUUUAUAUUAUAUUAUAUUAUAUUAUAUUAUAUUAUA
 17461 UUAUAUUAUAUUAUAUUAUAUUAUAUUAUUAUAUUAUAUUAUAUUAUAUU
 17511 AUAUUAUAUUAUUUAUAUUAUUAUAUUAUUAUAUUAUAUUAUAUUAUAUU
 17561 AUAUUAUAUUAUAUUAUAUUAUAUUAUAUAUUAUUAUAUUAUUAUAUUAU
 17611 UAUUAUAUUAUUAUAUUAUCAUUAUUAUUAGAAUAUUUACUAAUAUAUAU
 17661 AUAUAUCUAUAUCAAGCUUGUUAGAAAAAACUAUGUUUUUUCUAACAAGA
 17711 UUGAUACUCUCGGUAUGG
Disordered / not traced: -1268 to 36, 713-747, 857A-857D, 1159-17728
Construct notes: conflict U1840 (A3110 in 1756572068), U1841 (A3111 in 1756572068), U1843 (G3113 in 1756572068)

# How chain B and chain 1 interact
Contacting residue pairs (100; chain B residue first):
  Gly8(B) - U518(1)  base contact
  Val9(B) - U518(1)  base contact
  Arg15(B) - A516(1)  salt bridge to the phosphate
  Phe38(B) - U507(1)  stacking on the base
  Phe38(B) - U510(1)  base contact
  His39(B) - U510(1)  hydrogen bond to the base
  His39(B) - A512(1)  base contact
  Arg46(B) - A512(1)  base contact
  Phe114(B) - U186(1)  base contact
  Glu117(B) - U185(1)  base contact
  Glu119(B) - U185(1)  base contact
  Glu120(B) - U185(1)  base contact
  Lys123(B) - G184(1)  phosphate contact
  Lys123(B) - U185(1)  salt bridge to the phosphate
  Asn134(B) - U122(1)  hydrogen bond to the sugar
  Asn134(B) - U123(1)  hydrogen bond to the sugar
  Ser136(B) - A55(1)  hydrogen bond to the sugar
  Ser136(B) - U56(1)  hydrogen bond to the sugar
  Ser137(B) - U123(1)  hydrogen bond to the sugar
  Ser137(B) - A124(1)  hydrogen bond to the sugar
  Trp139(B) - A54(1)  sugar contact
  Trp139(B) - A55(1)  sugar contact
  Tyr141(B) - A54(1)  sugar contact
  Glu142(B) - A316(1)  base contact
  Asn143(B) - A316(1)  base contact
  Arg144(B) - A316(1)  hydrogen bond to the base
  Ala150(B) - A315(1)  phosphate contact
  Lys151(B) - A312(1)  salt bridge to the phosphate
  Lys151(B) - A313(1)  phosphate contact
  Lys152(B) - A218(1)  phosphate contact
  Lys152(B) - A219(1)  phosphate contact
  Asn156(B) - A987(1)  phosphate contact
  Asn156(B) - A988(1)  phosphate contact
  Arg163(B) - A218(1)  sugar contact
  Arg163(B) - A988(1)  phosphate contact
  Arg163(B) - A989(1)  salt bridge to the phosphate
  Gly165(B) - A218(1)  phosphate contact
  Gly165(B) - A219(1)  phosphate contact
  Asp166(B) - A218(1)  phosphate contact
  Arg167(B) - U527(1)  phosphate contact
  Arg167(B) - A528(1)  salt bridge to the phosphate
  Asn169(B) - A217(1)  hydrogen bond to the phosphate
  His170(B) - G177(1)  sugar contact
  His170(B) - U178(1)  hydrogen bond to the sugar
  His170(B) - U216(1)  hydrogen bond to the sugar
  Ala171(B) - A176(1)  base contact
  His172(B) - U527(1)  hydrogen bond to the sugar
  Pro173(B) - U527(1)  base contact
  Pro173(B) - A528(1)  sugar contact
  Trp174(B) - A528(1)  phosphate contact
  His177(B) - U178(1)  salt bridge to the phosphate
  Ser178(B) - U216(1)  hydrogen bond to the phosphate
  Ser178(B) - A217(1)  hydrogen bond to the phosphate
  Ser178(B) - A316(1)  hydrogen bond to the base
  Lys179(B) - U179(1)  salt bridge to the phosphate
  Lys179(B) - U214(1)  phosphate contact
  Lys179(B) - U215(1)  hydrogen bond to the phosphate
  Lys179(B) - U216(1)  salt bridge to the phosphate
  Val181(B) - U179(1)  base contact
  Leu187(B) - A181(1)  base contact
  Leu187(B) - A212(1)  base contact
  Asp192(B) - U208(1)  sugar contact
  Lys194(B) - U186(1)  salt bridge to the phosphate
  Lys194(B) - U187(1)  base contact
  Lys194(B) - U208(1)  base contact
  Lys198(B) - U185(1)  hydrogen bond to the base
  Lys198(B) - U186(1)  base contact
  Arg201(B) - U186(1)  hydrogen bond to the base
  Lys243(B) - U514(1)  salt bridge to the phosphate
  Gly245(B) - A512(1)  base contact
  Arg275(B) - A512(1)  hydrogen bond to the sugar
  Asp290(B) - A212(1)  base contact
  Tyr291(B) - U89(1)  hydrogen bond to the sugar
  Tyr291(B) - A111(1)  hydrogen bond to the base
  Arg293(B) - U89(1)  sugar contact
  Arg293(B) - U210(1)  salt bridge to the phosphate
  Arg293(B) - A212(1)  base contact
  Ser296(B) - U88(1)  sugar contact
  Ser296(B) - U89(1)  hydrogen bond to the sugar
  Ser296(B) - A90(1)  phosphate contact
  Lys297(B) - U88(1)  phosphate contact
  Lys297(B) - U89(1)  salt bridge to the phosphate
  Ala298(B) - A87(1)  base contact
  Ala298(B) - U88(1)  hydrogen bond to the phosphate
  Arg299(B) - A58(1)  base contact
  Arg299(B) - A87(1)  base contact
  Arg299(B) - U113(1)  hydrogen bond to the base
  Arg299(B) - A114(1)  base contact
  Lys301(B) - U56(1)  salt bridge to the phosphate
  Lys301(B) - A57(1)  phosphate contact
  Lys301(B) - A114(1)  base contact
  Lys304(B) - A212(1)  base contact
  Gly305(B) - A212(1)  base contact
  Tyr318(B) - A512(1)  hydrogen bond to the phosphate
  Leu321(B) - A512(1)  hydrogen bond to the base
  Thr322(B) - A512(1)  base contact
  His343(B) - U187(1)  base contact
  Ala346(B) - A188(1)  phosphate contact
  Met347(B) - U186(1)  base contact
  Met347(B) - U187(1)  base contact
Interface residues without a listed pair, chain B (74 interface residues in all): Thr82, Val83, Lys149, Asn153, Thr157, Ala162, Val164, Lys168, Pro180, Val193, Ser197, Glu287, Thr294
Interface residues without a listed pair, chain 1 (53 interface residues in all): U211, C307, A314, G508

# In short
Chain B and chain 1 form an interface of 74 and 53 residues respectively, with 26 hydrogen bonds, 13 salt
bridges and 1 aromatic stacking contact. Polar pairs include His39(B)-U510(1), Arg144(B)-A316(1) and
Ser178(B)-A316(1).
Chain B is uL4m and chain 1 is Large ribosomal RNA, both from Leishmania major; the structure, Leishmania
Major mitochondrial ribosome, was determined by electron microscopy (same publication as 7AIH, 7AM2 and 7AOR).
